Entry 8Q3K (electron microscopy, 2.92 A resolution); this record covers chains A and E of the 8 polymer chains in the assembly.

[Chain A]
Protein: DNA-directed RNA polymerase RPB1 homolog
Organism: African swine fever virus BA71V
Notes: EC 2.7.7.6
UniProt: P42486 (RPB1_ASFB7); numbering as in UniProt (aligned over 1-1450)
Amino-acid sequence (1450 residues; each row starts with the number of its first residue):
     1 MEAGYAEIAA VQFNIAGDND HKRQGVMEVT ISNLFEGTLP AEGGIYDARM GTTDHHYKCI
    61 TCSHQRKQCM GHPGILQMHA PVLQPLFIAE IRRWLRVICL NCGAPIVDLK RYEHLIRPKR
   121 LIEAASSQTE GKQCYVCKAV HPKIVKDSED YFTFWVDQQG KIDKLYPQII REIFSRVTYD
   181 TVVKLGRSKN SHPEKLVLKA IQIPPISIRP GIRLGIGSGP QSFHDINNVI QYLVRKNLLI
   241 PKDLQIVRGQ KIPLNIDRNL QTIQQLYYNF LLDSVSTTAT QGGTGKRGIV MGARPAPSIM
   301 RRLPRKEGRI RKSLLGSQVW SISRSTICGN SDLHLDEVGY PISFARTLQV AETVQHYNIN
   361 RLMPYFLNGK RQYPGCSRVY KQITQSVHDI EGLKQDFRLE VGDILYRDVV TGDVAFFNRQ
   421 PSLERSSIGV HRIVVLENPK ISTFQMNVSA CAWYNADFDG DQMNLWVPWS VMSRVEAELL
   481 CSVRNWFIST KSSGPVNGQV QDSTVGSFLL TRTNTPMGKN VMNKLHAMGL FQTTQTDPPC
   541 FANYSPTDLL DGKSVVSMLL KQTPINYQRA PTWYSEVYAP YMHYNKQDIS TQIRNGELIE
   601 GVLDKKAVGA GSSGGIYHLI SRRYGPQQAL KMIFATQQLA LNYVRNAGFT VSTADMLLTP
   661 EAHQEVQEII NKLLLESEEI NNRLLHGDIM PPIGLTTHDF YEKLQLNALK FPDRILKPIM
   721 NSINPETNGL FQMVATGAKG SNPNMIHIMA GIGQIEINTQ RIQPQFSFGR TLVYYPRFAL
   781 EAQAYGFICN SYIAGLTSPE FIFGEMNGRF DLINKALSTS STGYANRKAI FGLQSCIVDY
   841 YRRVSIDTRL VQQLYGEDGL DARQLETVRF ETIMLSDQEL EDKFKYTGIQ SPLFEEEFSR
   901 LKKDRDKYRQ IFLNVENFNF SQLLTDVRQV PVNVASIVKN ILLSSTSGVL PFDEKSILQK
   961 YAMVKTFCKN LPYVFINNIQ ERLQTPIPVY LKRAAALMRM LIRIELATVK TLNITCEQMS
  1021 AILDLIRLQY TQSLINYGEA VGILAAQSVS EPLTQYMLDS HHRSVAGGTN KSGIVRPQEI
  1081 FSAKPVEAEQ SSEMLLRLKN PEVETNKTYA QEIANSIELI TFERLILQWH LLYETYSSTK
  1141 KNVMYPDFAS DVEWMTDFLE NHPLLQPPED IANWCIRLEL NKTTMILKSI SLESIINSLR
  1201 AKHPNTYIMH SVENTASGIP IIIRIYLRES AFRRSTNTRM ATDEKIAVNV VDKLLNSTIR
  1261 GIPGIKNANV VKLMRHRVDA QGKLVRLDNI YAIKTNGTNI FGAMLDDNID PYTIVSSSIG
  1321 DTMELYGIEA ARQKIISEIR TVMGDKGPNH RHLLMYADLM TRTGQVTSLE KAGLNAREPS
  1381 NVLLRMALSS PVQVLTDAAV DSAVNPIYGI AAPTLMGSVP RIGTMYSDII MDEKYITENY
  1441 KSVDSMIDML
Unresolved in the structure: 217-220, 278-293, 1065-1069, 1446-1450
Bound ions: Zn2+ site 1: C59, C62, C69, H72; Zn2+ site 2: C99, C102, C134, C137; Mg2+: D457, D459, D461
What the authors report for this chain:
  - Mg2+ coordination: D457, D459, D461
  - conformationally variable residues (domain motion): L254

[Chain E]
Protein: DNA-directed RNA polymerase RPB5 homolog
Organism: African swine fever virus BA71V
UniProt: Q65181 (RPB5_ASFB7); residue numbers follow UniProt; this construct covers 1-205
Amino-acid sequence (205 residues; numbered 1 to 205; the number before each row is that of its first residue):
     1 MAMQKLFTYI YEFIEYRKMV LLEEKVPYDK FVQMVLNTGF FRINAETLNH GIVSVFIFGA
    61 NGKYVHHGGD MRTLLTNTLN EKKHYEELIL IVDKPVLSKK NILDIIVEQR AANPTIVINI
   121 YPYHLFCINI PKVSAIPKHK LITQEEAQEF LGREYLQPQD LMQISASDPP VVWLGGRPGD
   181 FVQIERPSET AMHAVVIRFI TKSKI
Unresolved in the structure: 1

[Interface between chain A and chain E]
Pairs across the interface (90):
  Y841(A) - R153(E)  hydrogen bond (side chain-backbone)
  Y841(A) - E154(E)
  Y841(A) - Y155(E)
  R843(A) - E154(E)  salt bridge
  R843(A) - L156(E)
  T848(A) - D160(E)  hydrogen bond
  R849(A) - D160(E)
  L850(A) - D160(E)  hydrogen bond (backbone-backbone)
  L850(A) - M162(E)
  Q853(A) - F150(E)
  Q853(A) - E154(E)  hydrogen bond
  G856(A) - T190(E)  hydrogen bond (backbone-side chain)
  E857(A) - R186(E)
  E857(A) - S188(E)
  E857(A) - T190(E)
  E857(A) - A191(E)
  E857(A) - A194(E)
  D858(A) - T190(E)
  Y908(A) - M192(E)
  I911(A) - P187(E)  hydrophobic
  I911(A) - M192(E)  hydrophobic
  I911(A) - H193(E)
  F912(A) - S188(E)
  N914(A) - S134(E)
  N917(A) - S134(E)
  F918(A) - S134(E)
  F918(A) - A135(E)  hydrophobic
  Q922(A) - E189(E)
  R928(A) - E189(E)  salt bridge
  P988(A) - R153(E)
  Y990(A) - R153(E)  hydrogen bond
  Y990(A) - E154(E)  hydrogen bond
  Y990(A) - V195(E)
  R993(A) - E185(E)  salt bridge
  R993(A) - H193(E)
  R993(A) - A194(E)
  R993(A) - V195(E)
  L997(A) - T190(E)
  M1000(A) - M192(E)  hydrophobic
  F1301(A) - H124(E)
  F1301(A) - C127(E)  hydrophobic
  M1304(A) - K5(E)
  M1304(A) - I128(E)  hydrophobic
  L1305(A) - A2(E)  hydrophobic
  L1305(A) - Q4(E)
  L1305(A) - K5(E)
  L1305(A) - C127(E)  hydrophobic
  D1307(A) - K5(E)  salt bridge
  P1311(A) - I128(E)  hydrophobic
  Y1312(A) - Y9(E)  hydrogen bond
  Y1312(A) - I128(E)  hydrophobic
  Y1312(A) - N129(E)
  Y1312(A) - K132(E)
  Y1312(A) - S134(E)  hydrogen bond (backbone-backbone)
  E1324(A) - H124(E)  salt bridge
  E1324(A) - K204(E)  salt bridge
  L1325(A) - H124(E)
  L1325(A) - I130(E)
  L1325(A) - P169(E)
  Y1326(A) - V133(E)  hydrophobic
  Y1326(A) - I136(E)
  Y1326(A) - P169(E)
  Y1326(A) - P170(E)
  G1327(A) - D168(E)
  G1327(A) - P169(E)
  I1328(A) - I164(E)  hydrophobic
  I1328(A) - D168(E)  hydrogen bond (backbone-side chain)
  E1329(A) - P137(E)
  E1329(A) - H139(E)
  E1329(A) - I184(E)
  E1329(A) - R186(E)  salt bridge
  E1329(A) - R198(E)  salt bridge
  A1330(A) - A135(E)
  R1332(A) - R186(E)
  Q1333(A) - P187(E)  hydrogen bond (side chain-backbone)
  R1340(A) - E189(E)  salt bridge
  H1350(A) - E189(E)  salt bridge
  H1350(A) - T190(E)
  R1351(A) - T190(E)
  L1354(A) - T190(E)
  D1358(A) - R186(E)  salt bridge
  T1361(A) - R198(E)  hydrogen bond (backbone-side chain)
  R1362(A) - D160(E)
  R1362(A) - L161(E)  hydrogen bond (side chain-backbone)
  R1362(A) - M162(E)
  R1362(A) - Q163(E)  hydrogen bond (backbone-backbone)
  R1362(A) - R198(E)
  T1363(A) - Q163(E)
  G1364(A) - Q163(E)  hydrogen bond (backbone-backbone)
  G1364(A) - R198(E)
Interface residues without a listed pair, chain A (56 interface residues in all): V851, K907, V915, Q929, I976, V989, L991, A994, A996, T1313
Interface residues without a listed pair, chain E (46 interface residues in all): Y123, Q159, V196

[In short]
The interface between chain A and chain E involves 56 residues on one side and 46 on the other; the contacts
include 15 hydrogen bonds and 11 salt bridges. Polar pairs include R843(A)-E154(E), R928(A)-E189(E) and
R993(A)-E185(E). The paper reports Mg2+ coordination by D457(A), D459(A) and D461(A); conformational
variability at L254(A).
Here chain A is DNA-directed RNA polymerase RPB1 homolog and chain E is DNA-directed RNA polymerase RPB5
homolog, both from African swine fever virus BA71V. Entry 8Q3K (The open state of the ASFV apo-RNA polymerase)
was determined by electron microscopy together with 8Q3B from the same study.
